6UGF - chains D and E of the 7 polymer chains in the assembly; structure by electron microscopy, 4.20 A resolution (low resolution: residue-level contacts below are approximate; hydrogen-bond / salt-bridge calls are withheld).

# Chain D (and E)
Molecule: Meiotic spindle formation protein mei-1
Organism: Caenorhabditis elegans
Notes: EC 5.6.1.1; chain E of this document is another copy of the same molecule, construct and numbering; everything in this record applies to it too
Reference sequence: P34808 (KTNA1_CAEEL); residue numbers follow UniProt; this construct covers 1-472
Sequence (490 residues; row label = number of the first residue in the row; numbers below 1 keep their minus sign (Gly-17 is residue -17)):
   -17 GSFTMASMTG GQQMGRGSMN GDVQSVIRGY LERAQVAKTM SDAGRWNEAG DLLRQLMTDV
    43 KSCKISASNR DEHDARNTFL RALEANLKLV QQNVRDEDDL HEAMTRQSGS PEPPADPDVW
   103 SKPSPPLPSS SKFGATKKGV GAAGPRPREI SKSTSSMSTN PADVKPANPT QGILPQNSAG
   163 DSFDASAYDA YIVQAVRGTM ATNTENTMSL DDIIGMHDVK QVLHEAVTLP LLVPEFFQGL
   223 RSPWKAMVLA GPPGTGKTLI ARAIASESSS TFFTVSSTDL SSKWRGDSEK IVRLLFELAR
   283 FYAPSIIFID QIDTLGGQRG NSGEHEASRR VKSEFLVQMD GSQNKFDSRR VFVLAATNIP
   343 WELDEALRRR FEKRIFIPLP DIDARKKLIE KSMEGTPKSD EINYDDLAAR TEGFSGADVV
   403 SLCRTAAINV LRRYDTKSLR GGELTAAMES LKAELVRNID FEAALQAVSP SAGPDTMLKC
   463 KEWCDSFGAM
Disordered / not traced: -17 to 155, 183-187, 324-325 (chain E: -17 to 155, 183-187)
Sequence notes: expression tag (-17 to 0); engineered mutation Gln293 (Glu in P34808)
Small-molecule neighbours: ATP (adenosine-5'-triphosphate): Asp194, Ile195, Ile196, Pro234, Pro235, Gly236, Thr237, Gly238, Lys239, Thr240, Leu241, Gln293, Leu370, Gly398, Ala399, Val402
Curated features (UniProtKB/Swiss-Prot):
  - binding site (ATP): Gly233 to Thr240, Arg351, Arg352
  - modified residue: Ser92 (Phosphoserine)
  - mutagenesis: Arg36 (R36C: In ct46ct99; loss of function. Does not affect mei-1 degradation. Prevents mei-1 degradation during the transition from meiosis to mitosis; when associated with A-92), Glu66 (E66K: In ct46sb18; gain of function), Ser92 (S92A: Abolishes phosphorylation by mbk-2. Abolishes interaction with mel-26. Prevents mei-1 degradation during the transition from meiosis to mitosis; when associated with C-36 ...), Pro99 (P99L: In ct46; gain of function. Embryonic lethal. Abolishes interaction with mel-26 and probably mel-26-mediated degradation ...), Gly126 (G126S: In ct46sb9 and ct46sb17; gain of function), Arg128 (R128C: In ct46sb22; gain of function), Ile195 (I195K: In ct46sb3; dominant negative), Pro225 (P225L: In b284; dominant negative), Leu231 (L231P: In ct81; dominant negative), Pro235 (P235L: In ct93; dominant negative; P235S: In ct46ct103; dominant negative. Formation of an abnormally large polar body during oocyte meiosis II ...), Glu308 (E308D: In ct46ct101; null. Formation of an abnormally large polar body during oocyte meiosis II. Myosin thick filaments are disorganized in body wall muscles in an unc-29 (e1072) mutant background), Asp322 (D322R: Severe loss of ATPase activity and complete loss of microtubule severing activity), 6 further mutagenesis entries in UniProt
From the paper describing this entry:
  - binding site for Polyglutamate peptide: Trp266, His307
  - mutagenesis - K265A, W266A, R267A, R301A, H307A, E308A: decreased catalytic activity on basal ATPase
  - mutagenesis - K265A, W266A: decreased catalytic activity on isolated beta-tubulin peptide
  - mutagenesis - Y170A: abolished catalytic activity on ATPase
  - mutagenesis - R267E, N340A: unchanged catalytic activity on basal ATPase
  - mutagenesis - R351A: abolished catalytic activity on basal and microtubule stimulated ATPase
  - mutagenesis - N340A: abolished catalytic activity on betaIVb-tail peptide
  - mutagenesis - F469A: abolished catalytic activity on basal and stimulated ATPase
  - mutagenesis - R128A/R130A/K134A: unchanged catalytic activity (basal ATP activity)
  - mutagenesis - R128A/R130A/K134A: decreased catalytic activity on microtubule stimulated ATPase
  - mutagenesis - K119A/K120A/R128A/R130A/K134A: decreased catalytic activity on basal and microtubule stimulated ATPase
  - mutagenesis - S135E: decreased catalytic activity on ATPase
  - mutagenesis - K265A, W266A, R267A, R301A, E308A, N340A: decreased catalytic activity on microtubule
  - mutagenesis - K265A, W266A: abolished catalytic activity on beta-tubulin peptide
  - mutagenesis - R267A: abolished catalytic activity on beta-tubulin tail
  - mutagenesis - R267E: abolished catalytic activity on beta-tail peptide
  - mutagenesis - E308A: decreased catalytic activity on beta-tail peptide
  - mutagenesis - H307A: unchanged catalytic activity on substrate

# Interface between chain D and chain E
Residue-residue contacts (51; chain D residue first):
  Gly236(D) - Arg351(E)
  Arg244(D) - Gly323(E)
  Arg244(D) - Gln325(E)
  Ser259(D) - Ser315(E)
  Thr260(D) - Glu271(E)
  Thr260(D) - Arg275(E)
  Thr260(D) - Glu316(E)
  Ser263(D) - Gly268(E)
  Ser263(D) - Lys272(E)
  Ser264(D) - Arg267(E)
  Lys265(D) - Tyr173(E)
  Lys265(D) - Arg267(E)
  Gln293(D) - Arg301(E)
  Gln293(D) - Leu318(E)
  Asp295(D) - Arg301(E)
  Asp295(D) - Arg311(E)
  Thr296(D) - Ser315(E)
  His307(D) - Arg267(E)
  Asn340(D) - Arg301(E)
  Ile341(D) - Arg311(E)
  Glu344(D) - Gly302(E)
  Glu344(D) - Arg311(E)
  Ser374(D) - Leu222(E)
  Ala399(D) - Arg351(E)
  Cys405(D) - Leu222(E)
  Arg406(D) - Leu222(E)
  Arg406(D) - Ser224(E)
  Arg406(D) - Trp226(E)
  Arg406(D) - Glu354(E)
  Thr407(D) - Lys355(E)
  Ala409(D) - Arg223(E)
  Ile410(D) - Glu207(E)
  Ile410(D) - Trp226(E)
  Leu413(D) - Phe218(E)
  Arg414(D) - Gln203(E)
  Arg414(D) - Glu207(E)
  Arg414(D) - Trp226(E)
  Thr418(D) - His206(E)
  Leu426(D) - Leu214(E)
  Thr427(D) - Val215(E)
  Met430(D) - Val215(E)
  Ala449(D) - Ala471(E)
  Ala449(D) - Met472(E)
  Ser451(D) - Arg356(E)
  Ser451(D) - Ser468(E)
  Ser451(D) - Gly470(E)
  Pro452(D) - Arg356(E)
  Pro452(D) - Phe469(E)
  Ser453(D) - Arg350(E)
  Ala454(D) - Glu347(E)
  Thr458(D) - Glu347(E)
Other interface residues (no listed pair), chain D (45 interface residues in all): Asn188, Pro235, Ser258, Gly305, Ala309, Met375, Thr378, Ser403, Lys419, Lys434, Val450, Gly455
Other interface residues (no listed pair), chain E (43 interface residues in all): Val204, Phe219, Trp266, Glu308, Arg312, Val319, Lys327, Ala348

# Summary
45 residues of chain D and 43 residues of chain E are in contact. Chain D binds ATP. The paper reports a
binding site for Polyglutamate peptide at Trp266(D) and His307(D); K265A, W266A and R267A of chain D, among
others, reduce catalytic activity on basal ATPase; 14 substitutions were tested in all.
Both chains are Meiotic spindle formation protein mei-1 (Caenorhabditis elegans). Entry 6UGF (Katanin hexamer
in the ring conformation with resolved protomer one in complex with substrate) was determined by electron
microscopy together with 6UGD and 6UGE from the same study.
